1FHX - chain A; structure by X-ray diffraction, 2.50 A resolution.

== Chain A ==
Name: Guanine nucleotide exchange factor and integrin binding protein homolog GRP1
Source organism: Mus musculus
Notes: fragment: pleckstrin homology domain
Reference sequence: O08967 (CYH3_MOUSE); residue numbers follow UniProt; this construct covers 264-391
Amino-acid sequence (129 residues; numbered 263 to 391; the number before each row is that of its first residue):
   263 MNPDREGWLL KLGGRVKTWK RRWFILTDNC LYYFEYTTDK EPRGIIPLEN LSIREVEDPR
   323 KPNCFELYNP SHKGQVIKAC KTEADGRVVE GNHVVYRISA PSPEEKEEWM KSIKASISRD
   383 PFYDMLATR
Unresolved in the structure: 263, 387-391
Sequence notes: cloning artifact (263); modified residue (372, 387)
Modified / non-standard residues: Mse263 (selenomethionine); Mse372 (selenomethionine; parent Met); Mse387 (selenomethionine)
Ligand contacts: inositol-(1,3,4,5)-tetrakisphosphate (4IP): K273, L274, G275, G276, R277, V278, T280, K282, R284, Y295, R305, K343, E345, N354, H355, Y358
Curated features (UniProtKB/Swiss-Prot):
  - region: R391 (C-terminal autoinhibitory region)
  - binding site (a 1,2-diacyl-sn-glycero-3-phospho-(1D-myo-inositol-3,4,5-trisphosphate)): K273 to T280, R284, Y295, R305, N354
  - mutagenesis: K273 (K273A: Abolishes phosphatidylinositol 3,4,5-trisphosphate binding), R277 (R277A/G: Reduces phosphatidylinositol 3,4,5-trisphosphate binding), T280 (T280A/G: Reduces phosphatidylinositol 3,4,5-trisphosphate binding), K282 (K282A: Reduces phosphatidylinositol 3,4,5-trisphosphate binding), R284 (R284A: Abolishes phosphatidylinositol 3,4,5-trisphosphate binding), Y295 (Y295F: Reduces phosphatidylinositol 3,4,5-trisphosphate binding), R305 (R305A: Abolishes phosphatidylinositol 3,4,5-trisphosphate binding), K343 (K343A: Abolishes phosphatidylinositol 3,4,5-trisphosphate binding), N354 (N354A: Slightly reduces phosphatidylinositol 3,4,5-trisphosphate binding), H355 (H355A: Abolishes phosphatidylinositol 3,4,5-trisphosphate binding), L388 (L388A: Impairs autoinhibition; when associated with A-392)

== Overview ==
Bound to chain A: inositol-(1,3,4,5)-tetrakisphosphate. From UniProt: 12 residues binding
1,2-diacyl-sn-glycero-3-phospho-(1D-myo-inositol-3,4,5-trisphosphate) and 11 mutagenesis sites.
Chain A is Guanine nucleotide exchange factor and integrin binding protein homolog GRP1 (Mus musculus); the
structure, Structure of the pleckstrin homology domain from GRP1 in complex with inositol
1,3,4,5-tetrakisphosphate, was determined by X-ray diffraction together with 1FHW, 1FAO and 1FB8 from the same
study.
